5ZV3 - chains A and L of the 3 polymer chains in the assembly; structure by X-ray diffraction, 2.09 A resolution.

== Chain A ==
Protein: Peptide from Microtubule-associated protein tau
Reference sequence: P10636 (TAU_HUMAN); residue numbers follow UniProt; this construct covers 52-71
Chain sequence (20 residues; row label = number of the first residue in the row):
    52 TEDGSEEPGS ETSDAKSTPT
Unresolved in the structure: 52-56, 69-71
Swiss-Prot annotation at these positions:
  - site: Lys67 (Not glycated)
  - modified residue: Ser61 (Phosphoserine), Thr69 (Phosphothreonine), Thr71 (Phosphothreonine)

== Chain L ==
Protein: Light chain (kappa) of antibody CBTAU28.1
Organism: Homo sapiens
Notes: antibody fragment or engineered binder
Chain sequence (220 residues; numbered 1 to 214 plus 6 insertion-coded residues; the number before each row is that of its first residue; a row labelled like 27A-27F holds insertion residues (27A, then the next letters in order)):
     1 DIQMTQSPDS LAVSLGERAT INCESSQ
27A-27F TLLYSS
    28 NEKNYLAWYQ QKPGQPPKLL ISWASTPESG VPDRFSGSGS GTSFTLTISS LQAEDVAVYY
    88 CQQYYNSPYT FGQGTRLEIK RTVAAPSVFI FPPSDEQLKS GTASVVCLLN NFYPREAKVQ
   148 WKVDNALQSG NSQESVTEQD SKDSTYSLSS TLTLSKADYE KHKVYACEVT HQGLSSPVTK
   208 SFNRGEC
Unresolved in the structure: 214
Disulfide bonds: Cys23-Cys88, Cys134-Cys194
Reported in the primary citation:
  - mutagenesis - S27ER/E29K (4-fold): increased binding to Peptide from Microtubule-associated protein tau (chain A)

== How chain A and chain L interact ==
Contacting residue pairs (18):
  Glu57(A) - Tyr92(L)
  Glu58(A) - Tyr27D(L)
  Glu58(A) - Tyr92(L)
  Glu58(A) - Asn93(L)
  Pro59(A) - Tyr27D(L)
  Pro59(A) - Tyr32(L)
  Pro59(A) - Tyr92(L)
  Pro59(A) - Asn93(L)
  Gly60(A) - Tyr92(L)  hydrogen bond (backbone-backbone)
  Gly60(A) - Asn93(L)  hydrogen bond (backbone-side chain)
  Ser61(A) - Tyr32(L)
  Ser61(A) - Tyr91(L)  hydrogen bond (side chain-backbone)
  Ser61(A) - Tyr92(L)  hydrogen bond (backbone-backbone)
  Ser61(A) - Tyr96(L)
  Glu62(A) - Tyr32(L)  hydrogen bond
  Glu62(A) - Trp50(L)
  Asp65(A) - Ser94(L)
  Asp65(A) - Tyr96(L)  hydrogen bond
Interface residues without a listed pair, chain L (9 interface residues in all): Asn28
From the paper, about this interface:
  - residue pairs: Asp65(A)-Tyr96(L) (hydrogen bond), Tyr92(L)-Pro59(A) (hydrogen bond)
  - epitope / paratope residues, chain A: Pro59(A), Asp65(A)
  - epitope / paratope residues, chain L: Tyr92(L), Tyr96(L)

== In short ==
The interface between chain A and chain L involves 7 residues on one side and 9 on the other; the contacts
include 6 hydrogen bonds. Polar pairs include Gly60(A)-Asn93(L), Ser61(A)-Tyr91(L) and Glu62(A)-Tyr32(L). The
authors report hydrogen bonds between Asp65(A) and Tyr96(L) and Tyr92(L) and Pro59(A). From the paper:
S27ER/E29K of chain L increase binding to Peptide from Microtubule-associated protein tau (chain A);
epitope/paratope residues Pro59(A), Asp65(A) and Tyr92(L) among others.
Here chain A is Peptide from Microtubule-associated protein tau and chain L is Light chain (kappa) of antibody
CBTAU28.1 (Homo sapiens). Entry 5ZV3 (Crystal structure of human anti-tau antibody CBTAU-28.1 in complex with
its tau peptide) was determined by X-ray diffraction together with 6GK7, 6GK8, 6DCV and 6DCW from the same
study.
